Entry 4UPV (X-ray diffraction, 1.52 A resolution); this record covers chains B and R.

== Chain B ==
Name: Nife-hydrogenase small subunit
Organism: Desulfovibrio fructosovorans
Notes: EC 1.12.2.1
UniProt: E1K248 (E1K248_DESFR); residues 0-264 here correspond to UniProt positions 50-314 (UniProt number = residue number + 50)
Chain sequence (265 residues; row label = number of the first residue in the row; numbering starts at 0):
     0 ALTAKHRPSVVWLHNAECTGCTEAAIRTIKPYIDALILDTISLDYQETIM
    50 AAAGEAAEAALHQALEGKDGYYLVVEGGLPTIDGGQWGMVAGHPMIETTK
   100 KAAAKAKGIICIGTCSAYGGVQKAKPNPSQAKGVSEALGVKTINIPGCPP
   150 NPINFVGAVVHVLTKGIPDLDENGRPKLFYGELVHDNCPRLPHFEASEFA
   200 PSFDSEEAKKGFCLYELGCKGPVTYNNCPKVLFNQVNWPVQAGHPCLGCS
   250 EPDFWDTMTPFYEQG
Not modelled in the structure: 0-1
Glycans and other covalent adducts: morpholine-4-sulfonic acid (SOT) linked to Tyr214
Ion coordination: 4Fe-4S cluster Fe site 1: Cys17, Cys20, Cys114, Cys147; 4Fe-4S cluster Fe site 2: His184, Cys187, Cys212, Cys218; 3Fe-4S cluster Fe: Cys227, Cys245, Cys248
Residues lining bound ligands:
  - 3Fe-4S cluster (F3S): Val183, Thr223, Asn225, Cys227, Phe232, Trp237, Pro238, Cys245, Leu246, Gly247, Cys248, Ser249
  - glycine (GLY): Gly107, Ile108, Lys140, Thr141, Ile142, Ile166
  - hydrosulfuric acid (H2S): His5, Arg6, Ser8, Asp68
  - 4Fe-4S cluster (SF4), molecule 1: Glu16, Cys17, Thr18, Gly19, Cys20, Glu75, Gly112, Thr113, Cys114, Val120, Gly146, Cys147, Pro148
  - 4Fe-4S cluster (SF4), molecule 2: Val183, His184, Cys187, Arg189, Leu190, Phe193, Cys212, Leu213, Cys218, Gly220, Pro221, Val239
  - morpholine-4-sulfonic acid (SOT): Leu182, His184, Phe193, Pro221, Val222

== Chain R ==
Name: Nife-hydrogenase large subunit
Organism: Desulfovibrio fructosovorans
Notes: EC 1.12.2.1
UniProt: E1K247 (E1K247_DESFR); aligned to UniProt positions 2-549 over residues 2-549 (the alignment contains insertions or deletions, so no single offset holds)
Chain sequence (564 residues; numbered -13 to 549; the number before each row is that of its first residue; numbers below 1 keep their minus sign (Ala-13 is residue -13)):
   -13 ASWSHPQFEKGASGAAESKPTPQSTFTGPIVVDPITRIEGHLRIMVEVEN
    37 GKVKDAWSSSQLFRGLEIILKGRDPRDAQHFTQRACGVCTYVHALASSRC
    87 VDDAVKVSIPANARMMRNLVMASQYLHDHLVHFYHAHALDWVDVTAALKA
   137 DPNKAAKLAASIAPARPGNSAKALKAVQDKLKAFVESGQLGIFTNAYFLG
   187 GHKAYYLPPEVDLIATAHYLEALHMQVKAASAMAILGGKNPHTQFTVVGG
   237 CSNYQGLTKDPLANYLALSKEVCQFVNECYIPDLLAVAGFYKDWGGIGGT
   287 SNYLAFGEFATDDSSPEKHLATSQFPSGVITGRDLGKVDNVDLGAIYEDV
   337 KYSWYAPGGDGKHPYDGVTDPKYTKLDDKDHYSWMKAPRYKGKAMEVGPL
   387 ARTFIAYAKGQPDFKKVVDMVLGKLSVPATALHSTLGRTAARGIETAIVC
   437 ANMEKWIKEMADSGAKDNTLCAKWEMPEESKGVGLADAPRGALSHWIRIK
   487 GKKIDNFQLVVPSTWNLGPRGAQGDKSPVEEALIGTPIADPKRPVEILRT
   537 VHAFDPC
   543 CIACGVH
Not modelled in the structure: -13 to 4
Sequence notes: expression tag (-13 to 1); engineered mutation Ala122 (Leu in E1K247); microheterogeneity Cys543 (Cys in E1K247)
Modified residues: Cys75 (s-oxy cysteine; CSX); Cys543 (s-mercaptocysteine; CSS)
Disulfide bonds: Cys259-Cys436
Ion coordination: Mg2+: Glu53, Leu495, His549; Ni2+: Cys72, Cys75, Cys543, Cys546; carbonmonoxide-(dicyano) iron Fe: Cys75, Cys546
Residues lining bound ligands:
  - carbonmonoxide-(dicyano) iron (FCO): Cys75, Val78, His79, Ala474, Pro475, Arg476, Leu479, Val497, Pro498, Ser499, Cys543, Cys543, Cys546
  - glycine (GLY): Ile24, Glu25, Val74, Val117, His118, Ala122, Arg476, Asp541, Pro542

== Interface between chain B and chain R ==
Pairs across the interface - 173 pairs, chain B then chain R:
  Lys4(B) - Ser173(R)
  His5(B) - Gln175(R)  hydrogen bond
  Arg6(B) - Phe170(R)
  Arg6(B) - Ser173(R)  hydrogen bond
  Arg6(B) - Gln175(R)  hydrogen bond (backbone-side chain)
  His13(B) - His27(R)  hydrogen bond (backbone-side chain)
  Asn14(B) - His27(R)  hydrogen bond (backbone-side chain)
  Asn14(B) - Leu48(R)
  Ala15(B) - Leu48(R)  hydrophobic
  Glu16(B) - Glu25(R)
  Glu16(B) - His27(R)  salt bridge
  Glu16(B) - Arg50(R)
  Glu16(B) - Ala545(R)
  Cys17(B) - Glu25(R)
  Cys17(B) - Arg50(R)
  Cys17(B) - Arg70(R)
  Cys17(B) - Cys72(R)
  Cys17(B) - Gly73(R)  hydrogen bond (backbone-backbone)
  Cys17(B) - Val74(R)
  Cys17(B) - His228(R)  hydrogen bond
  Thr18(B) - Glu25(R)  hydrogen bond
  Thr18(B) - Val74(R)
  Gly19(B) - Gly73(R)
  Gly19(B) - Pro227(R)
  Glu22(B) - Gly73(R)
  Glu22(B) - Val74(R)
  Glu22(B) - His113(R)
  Glu22(B) - Pro227(R)
  Ala23(B) - Pro227(R)
  Ile25(B) - Gln212(R)  hydrogen bond (backbone-side chain)
  Ile25(B) - Val213(R)
  Arg26(B) - His113(R)  hydrogen bond
  Arg26(B) - Gln212(R)  hydrogen bond
  Arg26(B) - Ala216(R)
  Arg26(B) - Asn226(R)  hydrogen bond
  Arg26(B) - Pro227(R)
  Ile28(B) - Val213(R)  hydrophobic
  Tyr31(B) - His210(R)
  Tyr31(B) - Val213(R)  hydrophobic
  Asp33(B) - Leu209(R)
  Asp33(B) - His210(R)  salt bridge
  Ile36(B) - Phe170(R)
  Leu37(B) - Phe170(R)  hydrophobic
  Ser41(B) - Gln175(R)  hydrogen bond
  Leu42(B) - Gly177(R)
  Leu42(B) - Ile178(R)  hydrogen bond (backbone-backbone)
  Asp43(B) - Gly177(R)
  Tyr44(B) - Pro20(R)
  Glu46(B) - Thr22(R)
  Glu46(B) - Arg23(R)  hydrogen bond (backbone-backbone)
  Glu46(B) - His27(R)  salt bridge
  Thr47(B) - Arg23(R)
  Ile48(B) - Arg23(R)
  Met49(B) - Thr22(R)
  Met49(B) - Arg23(R)  hydrogen bond (backbone-side chain)
  Met49(B) - Ile178(R)
  Ala50(B) - Arg23(R)  hydrogen bond (backbone-side chain)
  Ala50(B) - Leu125(R)  hydrophobic
  Ala50(B) - Ile178(R)  hydrogen bond (backbone-backbone)
  Ala50(B) - Ala182(R)  hydrophobic
  Ala51(B) - Thr22(R)  hydrogen bond (backbone-side chain)
  Ala51(B) - Thr180(R)
  Ala51(B) - Asn181(R)
  Ala52(B) - Val18(R)  hydrophobic
  Ala52(B) - Pro20(R)
  Ala52(B) - Thr22(R)
  Ala52(B) - Tyr183(R)  hydrogen bond (backbone-side chain)
  Ala52(B) - Leu534(R)  hydrophobic
  Gly53(B) - Val18(R)
  Gly53(B) - Asp19(R)
  Gly53(B) - Pro20(R)  hydrogen bond (backbone-backbone)
  Ala55(B) - Asn181(R)  hydrogen bond (backbone-side chain)
  Ala55(B) - Tyr183(R)  hydrophobic
  Ala56(B) - Pro20(R)  hydrophobic
  Ala58(B) - Asn181(R)
  Ala59(B) - Thr180(R)
  Ala59(B) - Asn181(R)
  Gln62(B) - Thr180(R)
  Gln62(B) - Asn181(R)  hydrogen bond
  Asp82(B) - Tyr359(R)
  Gln85(B) - Tyr359(R)
  Trp86(B) - Gln47(R)
  Trp86(B) - Leu48(R)
  Trp86(B) - Phe49(R)  hydrogen bond (backbone-backbone)
  Trp86(B) - Pro357(R)  hydrophobic
  Trp86(B) - Tyr359(R)
  Trp86(B) - Trp370(R)  hydrophobic
  Gly87(B) - Gln47(R)
  Gly87(B) - Leu48(R)
  Met88(B) - Gln47(R)  hydrogen bond (backbone-backbone)
  Met88(B) - Tyr359(R)
  Val89(B) - Asp19(R)
  Val89(B) - Pro20(R)  hydrophobic
  Val89(B) - His27(R)
  Ala90(B) - Asp19(R)  hydrogen bond (backbone-side chain)
  Gly91(B) - Asp19(R)
  Gly91(B) - Leu362(R)
  Met94(B) - His27(R)
  Val120(B) - Leu52(R)  hydrophobic
  Val120(B) - Ile55(R)
  Gln121(B) - Arg50(R)
  Gln121(B) - Ile55(R)
  Ala123(B) - Ile55(R)
  Ala123(B) - Arg59(R)
  Ala123(B) - Phe67(R)  hydrophobic
  Lys124(B) - Ile55(R)
  Lys124(B) - Arg59(R)  hydrogen bond (backbone-side chain)
  Pro125(B) - Ile54(R)  hydrophobic
  Pro125(B) - Ile55(R)
  Pro127(B) - Arg50(R)
  Pro127(B) - Gly51(R)
  Pro127(B) - Ile54(R)  hydrophobic
  Pro127(B) - Ile55(R)
  Cys147(B) - Arg70(R)  hydrogen bond (backbone-side chain)
  Cys147(B) - Lys225(R)
  Cys147(B) - His228(R)
  Pro148(B) - Pro227(R)
  Pro148(B) - His228(R)
  Phe202(B) - Val233(R)  hydrophobic
  Phe202(B) - Ser238(R)
  Phe202(B) - Tyr240(R)  hydrogen bond (backbone-side chain)
  Asp203(B) - Tyr240(R)
  Asp203(B) - Cys457(R)
  Asp203(B) - Lys459(R)
  Ala207(B) - Tyr240(R)
  Lys208(B) - Tyr240(R)
  Lys208(B) - Asn454(R)  hydrogen bond
  Phe232(B) - Lys225(R)
  Asn233(B) - Ala216(R)
  Asn233(B) - Ser217(R)  hydrogen bond (backbone-side chain)
  Asn233(B) - Ala220(R)
  Asn233(B) - Lys225(R)
  Asn233(B) - Asn226(R)  hydrogen bond (side chain-backbone)
  Val235(B) - Ser217(R)
  Val235(B) - Ala220(R)  hydrophobic
  Val235(B) - Ile221(R)
  Asn236(B) - Ala220(R)  hydrogen bond (side chain-backbone)
  Asn236(B) - Ile221(R)  hydrogen bond (side chain-backbone)
  Asn236(B) - Gly224(R)
  Trp237(B) - Gly224(R)  hydrogen bond (backbone-backbone)
  Pro238(B) - Lys225(R)
  Pro238(B) - Gln230(R)
  Gln240(B) - Gln241(R)  hydrogen bond
  Ala241(B) - Gly224(R)
  Ala241(B) - Ser238(R)  hydrogen bond (backbone-side chain)
  Ala241(B) - Asn239(R)  hydrogen bond (backbone-backbone)
  Gly242(B) - Ser238(R)
  His243(B) - His66(R)
  His243(B) - Gln230(R)
  His243(B) - Thr232(R)
  His243(B) - Val233(R)
  His243(B) - Ser238(R)
  Pro244(B) - Gln230(R)  hydrogen bond (backbone-side chain)
  Cys245(B) - Gln230(R)
  Leu246(B) - His66(R)
  Leu246(B) - Gln230(R)
  Trp254(B) - Arg59(R)  hydrogen bond (backbone-side chain)
  Trp254(B) - His66(R)
  Trp254(B) - Phe67(R)  hydrophobic
  Trp254(B) - Arg70(R)
  Asp255(B) - Arg59(R)  salt bridge
  Thr258(B) - Arg59(R)
  Thr258(B) - Asp63(R)
  Pro259(B) - Asp60(R)
  Pro259(B) - Asp63(R)
  Phe260(B) - Asp63(R)  hydrogen bond (backbone-side chain)
  Phe260(B) - His66(R)
  Phe260(B) - Phe67(R)  hydrophobic
  Tyr261(B) - Arg62(R)
  Tyr261(B) - Gln65(R)  hydrogen bond
  Tyr261(B) - His66(R)  hydrogen bond
  Tyr261(B) - Thr232(R)
  Glu262(B) - Arg62(R)  salt bridge
Other interface residues (no listed pair), chain B (82 interface residues in all): Thr27, Ile32, Pro79, Ser128, Gln234
Other interface residues (no listed pair), chain R (75 interface residues in all): Ile24, Gly26, Arg29, Ala71, His121, Leu167, Phe179, Leu206, Asn250

== In short ==
Chain B and chain R form an interface of 82 and 75 residues respectively, with 43 hydrogen bonds and 5 salt
bridges. Polar pairs include Glu16(B)-His27(R), Asp33(B)-His210(R) and Glu46(B)-His27(R). Bound to chain B:
glycine, 4Fe-4S cluster, 3Fe-4S cluster and hydrosulfuric acid.
Chain B is Nife-hydrogenase small subunit and chain R is Nife-hydrogenase large subunit, both from
Desulfovibrio fructosovorans; the structure, Low X-ray dose structure of a Ni-A Ni-Sox mixture of the D.
fructosovorans NiFe-hydrogenase L122A mutant, was determined by X-ray diffraction (same publication as 4UPE,
4UQL, 4UQP and 4URH).
